3F23 - chains B and E of the 4 polymer chains in the assembly; structure by X-ray diffraction, 2.70 A resolution.

== Chain B ==
Name: Double-stranded RNA-specific adenosine deaminase
Source organism: Homo sapiens
Notes: EC 3.5.4.-; fragment: N-terminal zalpha Domain
UniProtKB: P55265 (DSRAD_HUMAN); numbering as in UniProt (aligned over 133-209)
Amino-acid sequence (81 residues; each row starts with the number of its first residue):
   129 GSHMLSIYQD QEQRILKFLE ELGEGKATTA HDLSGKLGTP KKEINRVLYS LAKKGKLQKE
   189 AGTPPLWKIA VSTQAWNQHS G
Unresolved in the structure: 129-136, 199-209
Differences from the reference sequence: expression tag (129-132)
UniProt features mapped onto this chain:
  - natural variant: Pro193 (P193A: In AGS6)
Reported in the primary citation:
  - binding site for the 7-nt DNA strand: Asn173, Tyr177, Pro192, Pro193

== Chain E ==
Molecule: 7-nt DNA strand
Sequence (7 nucleotides; row label = number of the first residue in the row; numbering starts at 0):
     0 TCGGCCG
Unresolved in the structure: 0

== Interface between chain B and chain E ==
Contacting residue pairs - 16 pairs, chain B then chain E:
  Lys169(B) - DC4(E)  salt bridge to the phosphate
  Lys170(B) - DC4(E)  phosphate contact
  Lys170(B) - DC5(E)  phosphate contact
  Lys170(B) - DG6(E)  salt bridge to the phosphate
  Asn173(B) - DG3(E)  phosphate contact
  Asn173(B) - DC4(E)  hydrogen bond to the phosphate
  Arg174(B) - DC4(E)  phosphate contact
  Arg174(B) - DC5(E)  salt bridge to the phosphate
  Tyr177(B) - DG2(E)  phosphate contact
  Tyr177(B) - DG3(E)  hydrogen bond to the phosphate
  Tyr177(B) - DC4(E)  base contact
  Thr191(B) - DC1(E)  sugar contact
  Thr191(B) - DG2(E)  hydrogen bond to the phosphate
  Pro192(B) - DG2(E)  phosphate contact
  Pro193(B) - DG2(E)  phosphate contact
  Pro193(B) - DG3(E)  phosphate contact
Also at the interface, not in a pair above, chain B (9 interface residues in all): Gly190

== Summary ==
The interface between chain B and chain E involves 9 residues on one side and 6 on the other, with 3 hydrogen
bonds and 3 salt bridges. Among the polar pairs are Asn173(B)-DC4(E), Tyr177(B)-DG3(E) and Thr191(B)-DG2(E).
The paper reports a binding site for the 7-nt DNA strand at Asn173(B), Tyr177(B) and Pro192(B) among others.
Here chain B is Double-stranded RNA-specific adenosine deaminase (Homo sapiens) and chain E is a 7-nt DNA
strand. Entry 3F23 (Crystal structure of Zalpha in complex with d(CGGCCG)) was determined by X-ray
diffraction, deposited together with 3F21 and 3F22.
